Entry 1WTE (X-ray diffraction, 1.90 A resolution); this record covers chains X and A of the 4 polymer chains in the assembly.

== Chain X ==
Molecule: 13-nt DNA strand
Sequence (13 nucleotides; row label = number of the first residue in the row):
     1 ACCGGGCCCT GCC
Metal / ion sites: Na+: DG6 (shared with Asp110(A), Leu125(A) of chain A)

== Chain A ==
Molecule: EcoO109IR
Source organism: Escherichia coli
Notes: EC 3.1.21.4
UniProt: Q9RPJ3 (Q9RPJ3_ECOLI); residue numbers follow UniProt; this construct covers 1-272
Amino-acid sequence (272 residues; numbered 1 to 272; the number before each row is that of its first residue):
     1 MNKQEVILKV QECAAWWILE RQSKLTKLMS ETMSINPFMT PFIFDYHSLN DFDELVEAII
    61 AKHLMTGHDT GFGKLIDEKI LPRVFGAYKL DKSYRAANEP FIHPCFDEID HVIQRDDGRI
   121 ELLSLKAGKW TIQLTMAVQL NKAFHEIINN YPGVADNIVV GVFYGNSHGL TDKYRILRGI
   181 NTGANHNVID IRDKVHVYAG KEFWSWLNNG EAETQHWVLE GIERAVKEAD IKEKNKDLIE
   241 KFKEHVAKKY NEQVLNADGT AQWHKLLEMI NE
Metal / ion sites: Na+: Asp110, Leu125 (shared with DG6(X) of chain X)

== Interface between chain X and chain A ==
Residue-residue contacts (22):
  DG4(X) with Lys74(A), base contact
  DG5(X) with Arg95(A), salt bridge to the phosphate; Asp107(A), phosphate contact
  DG6(X) with Thr70(A), hydrogen bond to the base; Gly73(A), phosphate contact; Lys74(A), sugar contact; Asp77(A), phosphate contact; Asp110(A), phosphate contact; Lys126(A), salt bridge to the phosphate
  DC7(X) with Asp69(A), sugar contact; Lys126(A), phosphate contact; Ala127(A), hydrogen bond to the phosphate; Thr131(A), phosphate contact; Met136(A), hydrogen bond to the base
  DC8(X) with Asp69(A), sugar contact; Ala127(A), phosphate contact; Trp130(A), base contact; Thr131(A), hydrogen bond to the phosphate; Tyr164(A), hydrogen bond to the phosphate
  DC9(X) with Trp130(A), hydrogen bond to the base; Ile132(A), base contact
  DT10(X) with Trp130(A), base contact
Also at the interface, not in a pair above, chain A (19 interface residues in all): Leu125, Gly128, Gln133, Phe163

== Summary ==
The interface between chain X and chain A involves 7 residues on one side and 19 on the other; the contacts
include 6 hydrogen bonds and 2 salt bridges. Among the polar pairs are DG6(X)-Thr70(A), DC7(X)-Met136(A) and
DC9(X)-Trp130(A).
Here chain X is a 13-nt DNA strand and chain A is EcoO109IR (Escherichia coli). Entry 1WTE (Crystal structure
of type II restrcition endonuclease, EcoO109I complexed with cognate DNA) was determined by X-ray diffraction.
